4JK1 - chains A and C of the 6 polymer chains in the assembly; structure by X-ray diffraction, 3.90 A resolution.

# Chain A
Name: Escherichia coli RNA polymerase alpha subunit
Source organism: Escherichia coli
Notes: EC 2.7.7.6
UniProt: P0A7Z4 (RPOA_ECOLI); residues 1-329 here = UniProt positions 1-329
Sequence (329 residues; each row starts with the number of its first residue):
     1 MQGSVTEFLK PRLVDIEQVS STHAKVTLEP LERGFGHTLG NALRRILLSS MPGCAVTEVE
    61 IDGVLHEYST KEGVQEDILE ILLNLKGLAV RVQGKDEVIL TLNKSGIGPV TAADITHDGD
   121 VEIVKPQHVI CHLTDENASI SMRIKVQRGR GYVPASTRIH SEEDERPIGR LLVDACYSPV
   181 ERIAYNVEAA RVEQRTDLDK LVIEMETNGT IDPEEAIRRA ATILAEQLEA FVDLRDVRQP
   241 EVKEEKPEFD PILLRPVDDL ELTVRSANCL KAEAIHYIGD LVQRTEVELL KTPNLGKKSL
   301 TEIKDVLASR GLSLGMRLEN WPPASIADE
Not modelled in the structure: 1-2, 326-329
Swiss-Prot annotation at these positions:
  - region: Glu-162 to Glu-165 (Required for interaction with Crp at class II promoters)
  - modified residue: Arg-265 (ADP-ribosylarginine), Lys-297 (N6-acetyllysine), Lys-298 (N6-acetyllysine)
  - mutagenesis: Arg-45 (R45C: In rpoA112; temperature-sensitive, blocks RNA polymerase assembly), Glu-162 to Glu-165 (5-fold decrease in CRP-class II promoter-dependent transcription), Glu-165 (E165K: 5-fold decrease in CRP-class II promoter-dependent transcription), Arg-191 (R191C: In rpoA101; temperature-sensitive)

# Chain C
Name: Escherichia coli RNA polymerase beta subunit
Source organism: Escherichia coli
Notes: EC 2.7.7.6
UniProt: P0A8V2 (RPOB_ECOLI); residues 1-1342 here = UniProt positions 1-1342
Sequence (1342 residues; row label = number of the first residue in the row):
     1 MVYSYTEKKR IRKDFGKRPQ VLDVPYLLSI QLDSFQKFIE QDPEGQYGLE AAFRSVFPIQ
    61 SYSGNSELQY VSYRLGEPVF DVQECQIRGV TYSAPLRVKL RLVIYEREAP EGTVKDIKEQ
   121 EVYMGEIPLM TDNGTFVING TERVIVSQLH RSPGVFFDSD KGKTHSSGKV LYNARIIPYR
   181 GSWLDFEFDP KDNLFVRIDR RRKLPATIIL RALNYTTEQI LDLFFEKVIF EIRDNKLQME
   241 LVPERLRGET ASFDIEANGK VYVEKGRRIT ARHIRQLEKD DVKLIEVPVE YIAGKVVAKD
   301 YIDESTGELI CAANMELSLD LLAKLSQSGH KRIETLFTND LDHGPYISET LRVDPTNDRL
   361 SALVEIYRMM RPGEPPTREA AESLFENLFF SEDRYDLSAV GRMKFNRSLL REEIEGSGIL
   421 SKDDIIDVMK KLIDIRNGKG EVDDIDHLGN RRIRSVGEMA ENQFRVGLVR VERAVKERLS
   481 LGDLDTLMPQ DMINAKPISA AVKEFFGSSQ LSQFMDQNNP LSEITHKRRI SALGPGGLTR
   541 ERAGFEVRDV HPTHYGRVCP IETPEGPNIG LINSLSVYAQ TNEYGFLETP YRKVTDGVVT
   601 DEIHYLSAIE EGNYVIAQAN SNLDEEGHFV EDLVTCRSKG ESSLFSRDQV DYMDVSTQQV
   661 VSVGASLIPF LEHDDANRAL MGANMQRQAV PTLRADKPLV GTGMERAVAV DSGVTAVAKR
   721 GGVVQYVDAS RIVIKVNEDE MYPGEAGIDI YNLTKYTRSN QNTCINQMPC VSLGEPVERG
   781 DVLADGPSTD LGELALGQNM RVAFMPWNGY NFEDSILVSE RVVQEDRFTT IHIQELACVS
   841 RDTKLGPEEI TADIPNVGEA ALSKLDESGI VYIGAEVTGG DILVGKVTPK GETQLTPEEK
   901 LLRAIFGEKA SDVKDSSLRV PNGVSGTVID VQVFTRDGVE KDKRALEIEE MQLKQAKKDL
   961 SEELQILEAG LFSRIRAVLV AGGVEAEKLD KLPRDRWLEL GLTDEEKQNQ LEQLAEQYDE
  1021 LKHEFEKKLE AKRRKITQGD DLAPGVLKIV KVYLAVKRRI QPGDKMAGRH GNKGVISKIN
  1081 PIEDMPYDEN GTPVDIVLNP LGVPSRMNIG QILETHLGMA AKGIGDKINA MLKQQQEVAK
  1141 LREFIQRAYD LGADVRQKVD LSTFSDEEVM RLAENLRKGM PIATPVFDGA KEAEIKELLK
  1201 LGDLPTSGQI RLYDGRTGEQ FERPVTVGYM YMLKLNHLVD DKMHARSTGS YSLVTQQPLG
  1261 GKAQFGGQRF GEMEVWALEA YGAAYTLQEM LTVKSDDVNG RTKMYKNIVD GNHQMEPGMP
  1321 ESFNVLLKEI RSLGINIELE DE
Not modelled in the structure: 1-7
Swiss-Prot annotation at these positions:
  - modified residue (N6-acetyllysine): Lys-1022, Lys-1200
  - mutagenesis: Ile-561 (I561S: Resistant to antibiotics salinamide A and B), Ile-569 (I569S: Resistant to antibiotics salinamide A and B), Ala-665 (A665E: Resistant to antibiotics salinamide A and B), Asp-675 (D675A/G: Resistant to antibiotics salinamide A and B), Asn-677 (N677H/K: Resistant to antibiotics salinamide A and B), Leu-680 (L680M: Resistant to antibiotics salinamide A and B), Glu-813 (E813K: Disrupts the enzyme's active center)

# Interface between chain A and chain C
Residue-residue contacts - 73 pairs, chain A then chain C:
  Asn-41(A) / Gly-1215(C)  hydrogen bond (side chain-backbone)
  Asn-41(A) / Arg-1216(C)  hydrogen bond (side chain-backbone)
  Asn-41(A) / Thr-1217(C)  hydrogen bond (side chain-backbone)
  Asn-41(A) / Gly-1218(C)
  Arg-44(A) / Glu-1083(C)
  Arg-44(A) / Tyr-1087(C)
  Arg-45(A) / Glu-1083(C)  hydrogen bond (side chain-backbone)
  Arg-45(A) / Asp-1084(C)
  Arg-45(A) / Gly-1215(C)  hydrogen bond (side chain-backbone)
  Arg-45(A) / Arg-1216(C)  hydrogen bond (side chain-backbone)
  Ser-49(A) / Glu-1083(C)  hydrogen bond
  Leu-65(A) / Ile-873(C)
  His-66(A) / Ile-929(C)  hydrogen bond (side chain-backbone)
  Glu-67(A) / Lys-1057(C)  salt bridge
  Tyr-68(A) / Tyr-756(C)  hydrophobic
  Tyr-68(A) / Ile-831(C)  hydrophobic
  Tyr-68(A) / Thr-927(C)
  Tyr-68(A) / Ile-929(C)  hydrophobic
  Tyr-68(A) / Ala-1055(C)
  Tyr-68(A) / Lys-1057(C)
  Thr-70(A) / Ser-730(C)
  Thr-70(A) / Lys-755(C)
  Lys-71(A) / Asp-728(C)
  Glu-72(A) / Asp-728(C)
  Glu-72(A) / Ser-730(C)
  Gly-73(A) / Tyr-726(C)
  Gly-73(A) / Asp-728(C)  hydrogen bond (backbone-side chain)
  Val-74(A) / Asp-728(C)
  Val-74(A) / Ala-729(C)  hydrogen bond (backbone-backbone)
  Gln-75(A) / Val-727(C)
  Gln-75(A) / Ala-729(C)
  Gln-75(A) / Pro-769(C)
  Gln-75(A) / Val-771(C)
  Gln-75(A) / Ser-772(C)
  Asp-77(A) / Arg-694(C)  salt bridge
  Asp-77(A) / Lys-755(C)  salt bridge
  Asp-77(A) / Tyr-756(C)  hydrogen bond
  Asp-77(A) / Met-768(C)
  Leu-79(A) / Tyr-756(C)
  Leu-79(A) / Ile-831(C)  hydrophobic
  Leu-79(A) / Lys-1057(C)
  Glu-80(A) / Arg-694(C)  salt bridge
  Glu-80(A) / Met-768(C)
  Leu-83(A) / Arg-694(C)
  Lys-86(A) / Asp-826(C)  salt bridge
  Thr-134(A) / Tyr-726(C)
  Thr-134(A) / Val-727(C)
  Asp-135(A) / Tyr-726(C)  hydrogen bond
  Tyr-152(A) / Val-823(C)  hydrogen bond (side chain-backbone)
  Tyr-152(A) / Gln-824(C)
  Tyr-152(A) / Asp-826(C)
  Tyr-152(A) / Arg-1059(C)
  Pro-154(A) / Arg-1059(C)
  Ser-156(A) / Arg-1059(C)
  Ile-168(A) / Tyr-872(C)  hydrophobic
  Ile-168(A) / Gly-874(C)
  Arg-170(A) / Glu-876(C)
  Asp-174(A) / Asp-826(C)
  Asp-174(A) / Arg-1059(C)  salt bridge
  Glu-181(A) / Arg-821(C)  hydrogen bond (backbone-side chain)
  Arg-182(A) / Gly-1091(C)
  Arg-182(A) / Thr-1092(C)
  Ile-183(A) / Gly-1091(C)
  Ala-184(A) / Glu-1089(C)
  Ala-184(A) / Asn-1090(C)
  Ala-184(A) / Gly-1091(C)
  Tyr-185(A) / Tyr-1087(C)  hydrogen bond
  Tyr-185(A) / Gly-1218(C)
  Glu-261(A) / Gly-858(C)
  Glu-261(A) / Glu-859(C)  hydrogen bond (side chain-backbone)
  Ser-309(A) / Phe-906(C)
  Arg-310(A) / Phe-906(C)
  Gly-311(A) / Phe-906(C)
Also at the interface, not in a pair above, chain A (45 interface residues in all): Val-19, Glu-76, Ala-155, Arg-166, Cys-176, Val-180, Asn-186, Glu-204, Ala-308
Also at the interface, not in a pair above, chain C (47 interface residues in all): Leu-693, Arg-731, Ala-875, Val-928, Val-1056, Met-1085, Gln-1134

# Summary
45 residues of chain A face 47 of chain C across their interface, with 16 hydrogen bonds and 6 salt bridges.
Among the polar pairs are Glu-67(A)/Lys-1057(C), Asp-77(A)/Arg-694(C) and Asp-77(A)/Lys-755(C). UniProt lists
6 mutagenesis sites on chain A; 7 mutagenesis sites on chain C.
Chain A is Escherichia coli RNA polymerase alpha subunit and chain C is Escherichia coli RNA polymerase beta
subunit, both from Escherichia coli; the structure, X-ray crystal structure of Escherichia coli sigma70
holoenzyme in complex with Guanosine tetraphosphate (ppGpp), was determined by X-ray diffraction together with
4JK2 from the same study.
